Entry 2BM9 (X-ray diffraction, 2.94 A resolution); this record covers chains A and E of the 6 polymer chains in the assembly.

[Chain A (and E)]
Name: Cephalosporin hydroxylase cmci
Organism: Streptomyces clavuligerus
Notes: chain E of this document is another copy of the same molecule, construct and numbering; everything in this record applies to it too
UniProtKB: O85726 (O85726_STRCL); residue numbers follow UniProt; this construct covers 1-236
Chain sequence (236 residues; each row starts with the number of its first residue):
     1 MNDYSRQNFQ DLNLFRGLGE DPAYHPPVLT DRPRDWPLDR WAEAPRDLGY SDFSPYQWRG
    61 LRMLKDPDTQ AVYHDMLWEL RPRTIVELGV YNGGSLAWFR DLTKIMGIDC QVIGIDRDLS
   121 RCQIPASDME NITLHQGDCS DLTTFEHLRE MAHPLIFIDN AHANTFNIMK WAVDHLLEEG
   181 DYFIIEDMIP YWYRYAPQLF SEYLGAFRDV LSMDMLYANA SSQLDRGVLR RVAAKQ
Unresolved in the structure: 1, 234-236 (chain E: 1-2, 234-236)
Differences from the reference sequence: engineered mutation Gln-10 (Leu in O85726), Asn-160 (Asp in O85726), Phe-200 (Leu in O85726)
Ligand contacts: S-adenosylmethionine (SAM): Leu-18, Leu-64, Lys-65, Glu-87, Gly-89, Val-90, Tyr-91, Ser-95, Asp-116, Arg-117, Asp-118, Arg-121, Gly-137, Asp-138, Cys-139, Asn-160, Ala-161, Ala-163, Glu-186

[How chain A and chain E interact]
Pairs across the interface - 73 pairs, chain A then chain E:
  Asp-3(A) / Ala-206(E)
  Asp-3(A) / Arg-208(E)
  Tyr-4(A) / Lys-170(E)
  Tyr-4(A) / Val-173(E)
  Tyr-4(A) / Asp-174(E)  hydrogen bond
  Tyr-4(A) / Ala-206(E)
  Gln-7(A) / Glu-202(E)  hydrogen bond
  Gln-7(A) / Tyr-203(E)
  Asn-8(A) / Tyr-203(E)
  Phe-9(A) / Phe-166(E)  hydrophobic
  Phe-9(A) / Asn-167(E)
  Phe-9(A) / Tyr-203(E)  hydrophobic
  Gln-10(A) / Tyr-203(E)  hydrogen bond (backbone-side chain)
  Asp-11(A) / Asn-164(E)
  Leu-12(A) / Phe-166(E)  hydrophobic
  Leu-12(A) / Trp-192(E)
  Leu-12(A) / Tyr-203(E)  hydrophobic
  Asn-13(A) / His-162(E)  hydrogen bond (side chain-backbone)
  Asn-13(A) / Ala-163(E)
  Asn-13(A) / Trp-192(E)  hydrogen bond
  Phe-15(A) / Tyr-195(E)
  Phe-15(A) / Ala-196(E)  hydrophobic
  Phe-15(A) / Leu-199(E)  hydrophobic
  Arg-16(A) / Met-188(E)
  Arg-16(A) / Tyr-191(E)
  Arg-16(A) / Tyr-195(E)  hydrogen bond
  Gly-17(A) / Tyr-195(E)
  Gly-19(A) / Tyr-195(E)
  Glu-20(A) / Tyr-195(E)
  Glu-20(A) / Ala-196(E)
  Glu-20(A) / Pro-197(E)
  Glu-20(A) / Gln-198(E)
  Glu-20(A) / Leu-199(E)  hydrogen bond (side chain-backbone)
  Asp-52(A) / Arg-194(E)  salt bridge
  Phe-53(A) / Arg-194(E)
  Phe-53(A) / Tyr-195(E)  hydrophobic
  His-162(A) / Asn-13(E)  hydrogen bond (backbone-side chain)
  Asn-164(A) / Asp-11(E)  hydrogen bond (backbone-side chain)
  Phe-166(A) / Phe-9(E)  hydrophobic
  Asn-167(A) / Asn-8(E)
  Lys-170(A) / Tyr-4(E)
  Lys-170(A) / Arg-6(E)
  Lys-170(A) / Asn-8(E)
  Asp-174(A) / Tyr-4(E)
  Asp-174(A) / Ser-5(E)  hydrogen bond
  Met-188(A) / Asn-13(E)
  Tyr-191(A) / Arg-16(E)
  Trp-192(A) / Leu-12(E)
  Trp-192(A) / Asn-13(E)
  Arg-194(A) / Asp-52(E)  salt bridge
  Arg-194(A) / Phe-53(E)
  Tyr-195(A) / Phe-15(E)
  Tyr-195(A) / Arg-16(E)
  Tyr-195(A) / Gly-17(E)
  Tyr-195(A) / Gly-19(E)
  Tyr-195(A) / Glu-20(E)
  Tyr-195(A) / Phe-53(E)  hydrophobic
  Ala-196(A) / Phe-15(E)  hydrophobic
  Ala-196(A) / Glu-20(E)
  Pro-197(A) / Glu-20(E)
  Gln-198(A) / Glu-20(E)  hydrogen bond (backbone-side chain)
  Leu-199(A) / Gln-10(E)
  Leu-199(A) / Glu-20(E)  hydrogen bond (backbone-side chain)
  Glu-202(A) / Gln-7(E)  hydrogen bond
  Tyr-203(A) / Gln-7(E)
  Tyr-203(A) / Phe-9(E)  hydrophobic
  Tyr-203(A) / Gln-10(E)  hydrogen bond (side chain-backbone)
  Tyr-203(A) / Leu-12(E)  hydrophobic
  Ala-206(A) / Asp-3(E)
  Ala-206(A) / Tyr-4(E)
  Phe-207(A) / Tyr-4(E)  hydrophobic
  Phe-207(A) / Phe-9(E)  hydrophobic
  Val-210(A) / Tyr-4(E)
Other interface residues (no listed pair), chain A (41 interface residues in all): Asn-2, Ala-163, Val-173, Phe-200, Arg-208
Other interface residues (no listed pair), chain E (43 interface residues in all): Phe-200, Phe-207, Asp-209, Val-210

[In short]
41 residues of chain A and 43 residues of chain E are in contact, with 14 hydrogen bonds and 2 salt bridges.
Among the polar pairs are Asp-52(A)/Arg-194(E), Tyr-4(A)/Asp-174(E) and Gln-7(A)/Glu-202(E). Chain A binds
S-adenosylmethionine.
Chain A and chain E are both Cephalosporin hydroxylase cmci (Streptomyces clavuligerus); the structure,
cmcI-N160 in complex with SAM, was determined by X-ray diffraction together with 2BR3, 2BR4, 2BR5 and 2BM8
from the same study.
